2XND - chains G and H of the 17 polymer chains in the assembly; structure by X-ray diffraction, 3.50 A resolution.

Chain G:
Molecule: ATP synthase subunit gamma, mitochondrial
Organism: Bos taurus
Notes: EC 3.6.3.14
UniProt: P05631 (ATPG_BOVIN); residues 1-272 here correspond to UniProt positions 26-297 (UniProt number = residue number + 25)
Sequence (272 residues; each row starts with the number of its first residue):
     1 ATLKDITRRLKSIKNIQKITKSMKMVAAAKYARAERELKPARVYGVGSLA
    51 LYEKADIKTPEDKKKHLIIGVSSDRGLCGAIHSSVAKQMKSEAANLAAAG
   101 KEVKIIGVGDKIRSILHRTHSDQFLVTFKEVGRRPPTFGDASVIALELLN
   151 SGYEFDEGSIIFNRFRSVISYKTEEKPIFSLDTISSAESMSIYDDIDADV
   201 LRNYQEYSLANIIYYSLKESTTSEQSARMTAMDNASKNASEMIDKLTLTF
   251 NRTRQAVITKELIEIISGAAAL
Unresolved in the structure: 62-66, 97-100
Swiss-Prot annotation at these positions:
  - modified residue: Lys14 (N6-acetyllysine), Lys24 (N6-succinyllysine), Lys30 (N6-acetyllysine), Lys90 (N6-acetyllysine), Ser121 (Phosphoserine), Lys129 (N6-acetyllysine), Lys172 (N6-acetyllysine), Lys245 (N6-succinyllysine)

Chain H:
Molecule: ATP synthase subunit delta, mitochondrial
Organism: Bos taurus
Notes: EC 3.6.3.14
UniProt: P05630 (ATPD_BOVIN); residues 15-145 here correspond to UniProt positions 37-167 (UniProt number = residue number + 22)
Sequence (131 residues; each row starts with the number of its first residue):
    15 QMSFTFASPTQVFFNSANVRQVDVPTQTGAFGILAAHVPTLQVLRPGLVV
    65 VHAEDGTTSKYFVSSGSVTVNADSSVQLLAEEAVTLDMLDLGAAKANLEK
   115 AQSELLGAADEATRAEIQIRIEANEALVKAL
Swiss-Prot annotation at these positions:
  - modified residue (N6-acetyllysine): Lys114, Lys143

Interface between chain G and chain H:
Pairs across the interface - 40 pairs, chain G then chain H:
  Pro40(G) - Thr24(H)
  Val43(G) - Thr19(H)
  Val43(G) - Val26(H)  hydrophobic
  Val43(G) - Asn29(H)
  Tyr44(G) - Ser22(H)
  Tyr44(G) - Pro23(H)
  Tyr44(G) - Leu93(H)
  Tyr44(G) - Ala94(H)
  Gly47(G) - Gln91(H)
  Gly47(G) - Leu93(H)
  Ser48(G) - Leu93(H)
  Ala50(G) - Asn85(H)
  Ala50(G) - Gln91(H)  hydrogen bond (backbone-side chain)
  Leu51(G) - Leu55(H)  hydrophobic
  Leu51(G) - Thr83(H)
  Leu51(G) - Asn85(H)
  Lys54(G) - Asp87(H)  salt bridge
  Lys54(G) - Ser89(H)  hydrogen bond
  Phe138(G) - Pro23(H)  hydrophobic
  Phe138(G) - Glu95(H)
  Ile192(G) - Pro53(H)
  Tyr193(G) - Pro53(H)
  Tyr193(G) - Val84(H)
  Tyr193(G) - Asn85(H)  hydrogen bond
  Tyr193(G) - Ala86(H)
  Asp194(G) - Pro53(H)  hydrogen bond (backbone-backbone)
  Asp194(G) - Thr54(H)  hydrogen bond (backbone-side chain)
  Asp195(G) - Val52(H)
  Asp195(G) - Thr54(H)  hydrogen bond
  Asp195(G) - Gln56(H)
  Tyr204(G) - Leu55(H)
  Tyr204(G) - Ser81(H)
  Tyr204(G) - Val82(H)
  Tyr204(G) - Thr83(H)  hydrogen bond
  Tyr207(G) - Ser79(H)
  Tyr207(G) - Gly80(H)
  Tyr207(G) - Ser81(H)
  Tyr207(G) - Ala94(H)
  Tyr207(G) - Glu95(H)  hydrogen bond (side chain-backbone)
  Tyr214(G) - Pro23(H)  hydrogen bond (side chain-backbone)
Also at the interface, not in a pair above, chain G (23 interface residues in all): Ala41, Met190, Ile196, Val200, Leu201, Asn203, Asn211
Also at the interface, not in a pair above, chain H (28 interface residues in all): Ala21, Gln25, Val57

Summary:
23 residues of chain G face 28 of chain H across their interface, with 9 hydrogen bonds and 1 salt bridge.
Polar contacts include Lys54(G)-Asp87(H), Ala50(G)-Gln91(H) and Lys54(G)-Ser89(H).
Chain G is ATP synthase subunit gamma, mitochondrial and chain H is ATP synthase subunit delta, mitochondrial,
both from Bos taurus; the structure, Crystal structure of bovine F1-c8 sub-complex of ATP Synthase, was
determined by X-ray diffraction.
